Entry 7Z9R (electron microscopy, 4.20 A resolution (low resolution: residue-level contacts below are approximate; hydrogen-bond / salt-bridge calls are withheld)); this record covers chains A and X of the 6 polymer chains in the assembly.

# Chain A
Molecule: Spike glycoprotein, Fibritin
Source organism: Severe acute respiratory syndrome coronavirus 2
Reference sequence: chimeric construct of P0DTC2, P10104: residues 1-1208 from P0DTC2 (SPIKE_SARS2) positions 1-1208 (same numbers); residues 1211-1238 from P10104 positions 458-485 (UniProt number = residue number - 753)
Chain sequence (1260 residues; numbered 1 to 1260; the number before each row is that of its first residue):
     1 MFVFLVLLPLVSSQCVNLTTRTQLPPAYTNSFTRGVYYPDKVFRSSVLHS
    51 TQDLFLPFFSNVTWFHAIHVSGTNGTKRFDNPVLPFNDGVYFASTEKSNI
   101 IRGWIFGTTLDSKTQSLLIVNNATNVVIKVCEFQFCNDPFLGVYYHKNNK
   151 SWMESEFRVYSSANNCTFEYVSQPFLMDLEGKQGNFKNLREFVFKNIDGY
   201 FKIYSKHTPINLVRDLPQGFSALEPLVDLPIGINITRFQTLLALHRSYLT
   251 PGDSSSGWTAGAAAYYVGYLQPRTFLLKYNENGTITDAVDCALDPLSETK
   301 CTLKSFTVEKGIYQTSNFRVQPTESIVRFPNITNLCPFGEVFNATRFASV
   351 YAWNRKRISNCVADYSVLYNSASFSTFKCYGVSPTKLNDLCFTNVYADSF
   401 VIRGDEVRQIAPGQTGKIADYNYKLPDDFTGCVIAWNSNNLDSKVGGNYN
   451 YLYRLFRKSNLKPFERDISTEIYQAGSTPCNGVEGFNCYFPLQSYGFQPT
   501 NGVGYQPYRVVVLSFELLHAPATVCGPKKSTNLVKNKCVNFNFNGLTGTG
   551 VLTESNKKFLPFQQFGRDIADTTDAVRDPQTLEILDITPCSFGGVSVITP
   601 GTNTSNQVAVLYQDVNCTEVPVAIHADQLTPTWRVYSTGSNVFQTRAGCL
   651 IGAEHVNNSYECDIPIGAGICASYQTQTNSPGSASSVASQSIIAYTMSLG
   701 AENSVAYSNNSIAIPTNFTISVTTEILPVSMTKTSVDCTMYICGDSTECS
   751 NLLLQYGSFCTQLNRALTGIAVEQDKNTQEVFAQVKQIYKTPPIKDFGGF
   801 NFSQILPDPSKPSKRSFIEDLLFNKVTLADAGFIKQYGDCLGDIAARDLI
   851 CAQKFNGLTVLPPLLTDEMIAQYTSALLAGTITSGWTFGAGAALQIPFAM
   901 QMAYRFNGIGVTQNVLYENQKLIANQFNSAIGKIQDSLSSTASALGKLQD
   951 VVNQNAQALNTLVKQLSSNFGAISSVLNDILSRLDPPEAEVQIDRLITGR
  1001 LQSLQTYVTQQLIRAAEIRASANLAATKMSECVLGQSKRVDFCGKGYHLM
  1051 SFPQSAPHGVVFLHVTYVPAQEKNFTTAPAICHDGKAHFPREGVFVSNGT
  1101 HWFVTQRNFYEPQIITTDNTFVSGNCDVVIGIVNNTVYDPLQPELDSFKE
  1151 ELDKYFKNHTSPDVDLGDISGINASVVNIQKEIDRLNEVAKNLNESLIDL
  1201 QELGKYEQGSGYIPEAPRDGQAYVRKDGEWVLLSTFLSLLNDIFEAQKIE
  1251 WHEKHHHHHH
Unresolved in the structure: 1-25, 67-80, 141-163, 173-185, 197-199, 212-214, 243-262, 621-640, 677-688, 828-853, 1148-1260
Construct notes: engineered mutation G682 (Arg in P0DTC2), S683 (Arg in P0DTC2), S685 (Arg in P0DTC2), P986 (Lys in P0DTC2), P987 (Val in P0DTC2); linker (1209-1210); conflict L1232 (Phe479 in P10104); expression tag (1239-1260)
Cystine bridges: C131-C166, C291-C301, C336-C361, C379-C432, C391-C525, C480-C488, C538-C590, C617-C649, C662-C671, C738-C760, C743-C749, C1032-C1043, C1082-C1126
Glycans and other covalent adducts: N-acetylglucosamine (NAG) linked to N61, N122, N165, N234, N282, N331, N343, N603, N616, N657, N709, N717, N801, N1074, N1098, N1134
UniProt features mapped onto this chain:
  - region: N280 to C301 (Putative superantigen), R403 to D405 (Integrin-binding motif), N448 to F456 (Immunodominant HLA epitope recognized by the CD8+), P681, A684 (Putative superantigen), S816 to Y837 (Fusion peptide 1), K835 to F855 (Fusion peptide 2), D1163 to E1202 (Heptad repeat 2)
  - site: R815, S816 (Cleavage)
  - glycosylation: N17 (N-linked (GlcNAc...) (complex) asparagine), N61 (N-linked (GlcNAc...) (hybrid) asparagine), N74 (N-linked (GlcNAc...) (complex) asparagine), N122 (N-linked (GlcNAc...) (hybrid) asparagine), N149 (N-linked (GlcNAc...) (complex) asparagine), N165 (N-linked (GlcNAc...) (complex) asparagine), N234 (N-linked (GlcNAc...) (high mannose) asparagine), N282 (N-linked (GlcNAc...) (complex) asparagine), T323 (O-linked (GalNAc) threonine), S325 (O-linked (HexNAc...) serine), N331 (N-linked (GlcNAc...) (complex) asparagine), N343 (N-linked (GlcNAc...) (complex) asparagine), N603 (N-linked (GlcNAc...) (hybrid) asparagine), N616 (N-linked (GlcNAc...) (complex) asparagine), N657 (N-linked (GlcNAc...) (complex) asparagine), T676 (O-linked (GlcNAc...) threonine), T678 (O-linked (GlcNAc...) threonine), N709 (N-linked (GlcNAc...) (high mannose) asparagine), N717 (N-linked (GlcNAc...) (hybrid) asparagine), N801 (N-linked (GlcNAc...) (hybrid) asparagine) and 6 more in UniProt

# Chain X
Molecule: Nanobody H11-H4 Q98R H100E
Source organism: Lama glama
Notes: antibody fragment or engineered binder
Chain sequence (127 residues; row label = number of the first residue in the row):
     1 QVQLVESGGGLMQAGGSLRLSCAVSGRTFSTAAMGWFRQAPGKEREFVAA
    51 IRWSGGSAYYADSVKGRFTISRDKAKNTVYLQMNSLKYEDTAVYYCARTE
   101 YVSYLLSDYATWPYDYWGQGTQVTVSS
Unresolved in the structure: 1
Cystine bridges: C22-C96

# Chain A / chain X interface
Contacting residue pairs (32; chain A residue first):
  R346(A) - F29(X)
  Y449(A) - E100(X)
  Y449(A) - Y101(X)
  Y449(A) - W112(X)
  N450(A) - F29(X)
  N450(A) - E100(X)
  L455(A) - Y104(X)
  F456(A) - Y104(X)
  T470(A) - S54(X)
  G482(A) - S57(X)
  V483(A) - S57(X)
  E484(A) - R52(X)
  E484(A) - S57(X)
  E484(A) - Y104(X)
  E484(A) - L106(X)
  Y489(A) - Y104(X)
  Y489(A) - L105(X)
  F490(A) - R52(X)
  F490(A) - S54(X)
  F490(A) - V102(X)
  F490(A) - S103(X)
  F490(A) - Y104(X)
  L492(A) - V102(X)
  L492(A) - S103(X)
  L492(A) - Y104(X)
  Q493(A) - Y101(X)
  Q493(A) - V102(X)
  Q493(A) - S103(X)
  Q493(A) - Y104(X)
  S494(A) - E100(X)
  S494(A) - Y101(X)
  S494(A) - V102(X)
Interface residues without a listed pair, chain A (16 interface residues in all): K444, L452
Interface residues without a listed pair, chain X (13 interface residues in all): S30

# Summary
16 residues of chain A face 13 of chain X across their interface. N-acetylglucosamine is covalently linked to
N61(A), N122(A), N165(A), N234(A), N282(A) and N331(A) and 10 more.
Here chain A is Spike glycoprotein, Fibritin (Severe acute respiratory syndrome coronavirus 2) and chain X is
Nanobody H11-H4 Q98R H100E (Lama glama). Entry 7Z9R (CRYO-EM STRUCTURE OF SARS-COV-2 SPIKE : H11-H4 Q98R H100E
nanobody complex in 2Up1Down conformation) was determined by electron microscopy together with 7Z1A, 7Z1B,
7Z1C, 7Z1D, 7Z1E, 7Z6V and 4 further entries from the same study.
